3BFQ - chains G and F; structure by X-ray diffraction, 1.34 A resolution.

# Chain G
Molecule: Protein fimG
From: Escherichia coli str. K12 substr
Notes: fragment: sequence database residues 36-167
UniProtKB: P08190 (FIMG_ECOLI); residues 13-144 here correspond to UniProt positions 36-167 (UniProt number = residue number + 23)
Amino-acid sequence (132 residues; numbered 13 to 144; the number before each row is that of its first residue):
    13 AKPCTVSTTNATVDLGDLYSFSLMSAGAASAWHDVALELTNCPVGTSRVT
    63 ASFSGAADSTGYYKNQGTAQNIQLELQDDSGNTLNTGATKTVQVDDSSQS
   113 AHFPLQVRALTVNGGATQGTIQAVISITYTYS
Swiss-Prot annotation at these positions:
  - site: Y143 (Required for stability and transport)
Disulfides: C16-C54
Bound ions: Co2+ near H45 (its only coordinating residue here)

# Chain F
Molecule: Protein fimF
Notes: fragment: sequence database residues 23-37
UniProtKB: P08189 (FIMF_ECOLI); residues 1-15 here correspond to UniProt positions 23-37 (UniProt number = residue number + 22)
Amino-acid sequence (15 residues; each row starts with the number of its first residue):
     1 ADSTITIRGYVRDNR
Sequence notes: engineered mutation R15 (Gly37 in P08189)

# Chain G / chain F interface
Pairs across the interface (68):
  V18(G) - D2(F)
  V18(G) - S3(F)
  T20(G) - S3(F)  hydrogen bond (backbone-side chain)
  T21(G) - D2(F)
  T21(G) - S3(F)
  T21(G) - T4(F)  hydrogen bond (backbone-backbone)
  N22(G) - T4(F)
  A23(G) - T4(F)  hydrogen bond (backbone-backbone)
  A23(G) - I5(F)
  A23(G) - T6(F)  hydrogen bond (backbone-backbone)
  T24(G) - T6(F)
  V25(G) - T6(F)  hydrogen bond (backbone-backbone)
  V25(G) - I7(F)
  V25(G) - R8(F)  hydrogen bond (backbone-backbone)
  D26(G) - R8(F)
  L27(G) - I7(F)  hydrophobic
  L27(G) - R8(F)  hydrogen bond (backbone-backbone)
  G28(G) - G9(F)
  G28(G) - Y10(F)  hydrogen bond (backbone-backbone)
  D29(G) - Y10(F)
  D29(G) - R12(F)  salt bridge
  L30(G) - Y10(F)  hydrogen bond (backbone-backbone)
  L30(G) - V11(F)
  L30(G) - R12(F)  hydrogen bond (backbone-backbone)
  Y31(G) - R12(F)
  S32(G) - V11(F)
  S32(G) - R12(F)  hydrogen bond (backbone-backbone)
  S32(G) - D13(F)  hydrogen bond
  S32(G) - R15(F)  hydrogen bond
  M36(G) - R15(F)
  A81(G) - V11(F)  hydrophobic
  I84(G) - V11(F)  hydrophobic
  L86(G) - I7(F)  hydrophobic
  V119(G) - I7(F)  hydrophobic
  T129(G) - V11(F)
  Q130(G) - Y10(F)  hydrogen bond
  Q130(G) - V11(F)
  Q130(G) - R12(F)
  Q130(G) - D13(F)  hydrogen bond (side chain-backbone)
  G131(G) - Y10(F)
  G131(G) - V11(F)  hydrogen bond (backbone-backbone)
  T132(G) - G9(F)
  T132(G) - Y10(F)
  I133(G) - I7(F)
  I133(G) - R8(F)
  I133(G) - G9(F)  hydrogen bond (backbone-backbone)
  I133(G) - Y10(F)
  I133(G) - V11(F)  hydrophobic
  Q134(G) - I7(F)
  Q134(G) - R8(F)
  A135(G) - I5(F)
  A135(G) - T6(F)
  A135(G) - I7(F)  hydrogen bond (backbone-backbone)
  V136(G) - T4(F)
  V136(G) - I5(F)
  V136(G) - T6(F)
  I137(G) - T4(F)
  I137(G) - I5(F)  hydrogen bond (backbone-backbone)
  S138(G) - A1(F)  hydrogen bond (side chain-backbone)
  S138(G) - S3(F)
  I139(G) - A1(F)
  I139(G) - D2(F)  hydrogen bond (backbone-backbone)
  I139(G) - S3(F)  hydrogen bond (backbone-backbone)
  I139(G) - I5(F)  hydrophobic
  T140(G) - A1(F)
  T140(G) - D2(F)
  Y141(G) - D2(F)  hydrogen bond (backbone-side chain)
  Y141(G) - S3(F)  hydrogen bond
Also at the interface, not in a pair above, chain G (39 interface residues in all): F33, L35, V47, L49, L88, L117, A128
Also at the interface, not in a pair above, chain F (15 interface residues in all): N14

# In short
39 residues of chain G and 15 residues of chain F are in contact, with 24 hydrogen bonds and 1 salt bridge.
Polar pairs include D29(G)-R12(F), T20(G)-S3(F) and S32(G)-D13(F).
Here chain G is Protein fimG (Escherichia coli str. K12 substr) and chain F is Protein fimF. Entry 3BFQ
(Crystal structure of truncated FimG (FimGt) in complex with the donor strand peptide of FimF (DSF)) was
determined by X-ray diffraction, deposited together with 3BFW.
